PDB entry 6TQM | electron microscopy, 3.80 A resolution | chains F and A of the 4 polymer chains in the assembly

== Chain F (and A) ==
Name: Aldehyde-alcohol dehydrogenase
Source organism: Escherichia coli K-12
Notes: EC 1.1.1.1, 1.2.1.10; chain A of this document is another copy of the same molecule, construct and numbering; everything in this record applies to it too
Reference sequence: P0A9Q7 (ADHE_ECOLI); residue numbers follow UniProt; this construct covers 1-891
Chain sequence (891 residues; numbered 1 to 891; the number before each row is that of its first residue):
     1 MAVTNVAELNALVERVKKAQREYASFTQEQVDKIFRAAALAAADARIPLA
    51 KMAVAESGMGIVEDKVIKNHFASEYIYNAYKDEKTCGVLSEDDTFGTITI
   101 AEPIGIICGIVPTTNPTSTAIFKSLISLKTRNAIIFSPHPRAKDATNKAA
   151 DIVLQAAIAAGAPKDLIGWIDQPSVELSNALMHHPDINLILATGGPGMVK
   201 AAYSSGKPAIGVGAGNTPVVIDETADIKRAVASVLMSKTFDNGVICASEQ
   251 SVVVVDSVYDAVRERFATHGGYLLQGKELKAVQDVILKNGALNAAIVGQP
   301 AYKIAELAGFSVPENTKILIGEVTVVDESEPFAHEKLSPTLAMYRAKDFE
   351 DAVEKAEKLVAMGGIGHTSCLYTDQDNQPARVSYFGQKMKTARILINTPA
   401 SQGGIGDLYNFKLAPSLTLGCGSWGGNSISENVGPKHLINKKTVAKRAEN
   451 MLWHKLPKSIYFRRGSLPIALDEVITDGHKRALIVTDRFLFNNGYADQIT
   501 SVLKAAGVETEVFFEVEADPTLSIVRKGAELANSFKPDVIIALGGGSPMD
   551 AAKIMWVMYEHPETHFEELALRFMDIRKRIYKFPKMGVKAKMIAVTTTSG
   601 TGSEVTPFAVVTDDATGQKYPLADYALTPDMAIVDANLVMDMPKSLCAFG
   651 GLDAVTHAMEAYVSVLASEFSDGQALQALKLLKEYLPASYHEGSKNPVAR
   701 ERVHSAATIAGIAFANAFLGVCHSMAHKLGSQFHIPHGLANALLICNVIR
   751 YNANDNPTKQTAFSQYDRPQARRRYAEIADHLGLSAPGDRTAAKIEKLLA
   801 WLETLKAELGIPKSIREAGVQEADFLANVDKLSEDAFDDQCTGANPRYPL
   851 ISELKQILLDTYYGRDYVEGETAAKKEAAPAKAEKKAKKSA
Disordered / not traced: 1-449, 870-891 (chain A: 870-891)

== Chain F / chain A interface ==
Contacting residue pairs - 49 pairs, chain F then chain A:
  M451(F) - Y461(A)  hydrophobic
  M451(F) - S466(A)  hydrogen bond
  M451(F) - I469(A)  hydrophobic
  L452(F) - F462(A)
  W453(F) - I460(A)
  H454(F) - I460(A)  hydrogen bond (backbone-backbone)
  K455(F) - K458(A)
  K455(F) - S459(A)
  K455(F) - Y461(A)
  L456(F) - L456(A)  hydrophobic
  L456(F) - K458(A)
  K458(F) - K455(A)
  K458(F) - T628(A)
  S459(F) - K455(A)
  I460(F) - W453(A)
  I460(F) - H454(A)
  Y461(F) - M451(A)  hydrophobic
  Y461(F) - L452(A)
  Y461(F) - K455(A)
  Y461(F) - R579(A)
  F462(F) - L452(A)
  F462(F) - W453(A)
  F462(F) - F670(A)  hydrophobic
  R463(F) - N450(A)
  R463(F) - M451(A)
  R463(F) - L452(A)
  R463(F) - E669(A)  salt bridge
  S466(F) - M451(A)
  I469(F) - T94(A)
  I469(F) - M451(A)  hydrophobic
  E473(F) - R579(A)
  D477(F) - K582(A)  salt bridge
  R579(F) - Y461(A)
  R579(F) - E473(A)
  K582(F) - E473(A)  salt bridge
  S668(F) - F462(A)
  E669(F) - F462(A)
  E669(F) - R702(A)  salt bridge
  E669(F) - S705(A)  hydrogen bond
  E669(F) - I709(A)
  F670(F) - F462(A)  hydrophobic
  F670(F) - S705(A)
  F670(F) - I709(A)  hydrophobic
  Q674(F) - Q674(A)
  Q677(F) - E669(A)
  R702(F) - E669(A)  salt bridge
  S705(F) - E669(A)  hydrogen bond
  S705(F) - F670(A)
  I709(F) - F670(A)  hydrophobic
Interface residues without a listed pair, chain F (39 interface residues in all): N450, P457, R464, G465, T476, K585, T628, D630, D672, G673, L681, E701, R768
Interface residues without a listed pair, chain A (38 interface residues in all): F95, E449, P457, R463, R464, G465, T476, D477, D630, S668, G673, Q677, E701

== Overview ==
The interface between chain F and chain A involves 39 residues on one side and 38 on the other; the contacts
include 4 hydrogen bonds and 5 salt bridges. Polar contacts include R463(F)-E669(A), D477(F)-K582(A) and
K582(F)-E473(A).
Both chains are Aldehyde-alcohol dehydrogenase (Escherichia coli K-12). Entry 6TQM (Escherichia coli AdhE
structure in its compact conformation) was determined by electron microscopy (same publication as 6TQH).
